PDB entry 3OW2 | X-ray diffraction, 2.70 A resolution | chains 0 and S of the 30 polymer chains in the assembly

# Chain 0
Molecule: 23S ribosomal RNA
From: Haloarcula marismortui
Sequence (2902 nucleotides; each row starts with the number of its first residue; note: 3 numbers in that range are skipped by the numbering (no residue carries them; nothing is unmodelled there)):
    10 UAUGCCAGCU GGUGGAUUGC UCGGCUCAGG CGCUGAUGAA GGACGUGCCA AGCUGCGAUA
    70 AGCCAUGGGG AGCCGCACGG AGGCGAAGAA CCAUGGAUUU CCGAAUGAGA AUCUCU
   128 AACAAUUGCU UCGCGCAAUG AGGAACCCCG AGAACUGAAA CAUCUCAGUA UCGGGAGGAA
   188 CAGAAAACGC AAUGUGAUGU CGUUAGUAAC CGCGAGUGAA CGCGAUACAG CCCAAACCGA
   248 AGCCCUCACG GGCAAUGUGG UGUCAGGGCU ACCUCUCAUC AGCCGACCGU CUCGACGAAG
   308 UCUCUUGGAA CAGAGCGUGA UACAGGGUGA CAACCCCGUA CUCGAGACCA GUACGACGUG
   368 CGGUAGUGCC AGAGUAGCGG GGGUUGGAUA UCCCUCGCGA AUAACGCAGG CAUCGACUGC
   428 GAAGGCUAAA CACAACCUGA GACCGAUAGU GAACAAGUAG UGUGAACGAA CGCUGCAAAG
   488 UACCCUCAGA AGGGAGGCGA AAUAGAGCAU GAAAUCAGUU GGCGAUCGAG CGACAGGGCA
   548 UACAAGGUCC CUCGACGAAU GACCGACGCG CGAGCGUCCA GUAAGACUCA CGGGAAGCCG
   608 AUGUUCUGUC GUACGUUUUG AAAAACGAGC CAGGGAGUGU GUCUGCAUGG CAAGUCUAAC
   668 CGGAGUAUCC GGGGAGGCAC AGGGAAACCG ACAUGGCCGC AGGGCUU
   716 GCCCGAGGGC CGCCGUCUUC AAGGGCGGGG AGCCAUGUGG ACACGACCCG AAUCCGGACG
   776 AUCUACGCAU GGACAAGAUG AAGCGUGCCG AAAGGCACGU GGAAGUCUGU UAGAGUUGGU
   836 GUCCUACAAU ACCCUCUCGU GAUCUAUGUG UAGGGGUGAA AGGCCCAUCG AGUCCGGCAA
   896 CAGCUGGUUC CAAUCGAAAC AUGUCGAAGC AUGACCUCCG CCGAGGUAGU CUGUGAGGUA
   956 GAGCGACCGA UUGGUGUGUC CGCCUCCGAG AGGAGUCGGC ACACCUGUCA AACUCCAAAC
  1016 UUACAGACGC CGUUUGACGC GGGGAUUCCG GUGCGCGGGG UAAGCCUGUG UACCAGGAGG
  1076 GGAACAACCC AGAGAUAGGU UAAGGUCCCC AAGUGUGGAU UAAGUGUAAU CCUCUGAAGG
  1136 UGGUCUCGAG CCCUAGACAG CCGGGAGGUG AGCUUAGAAG CAGCUACCCU CUAAGAAAAG
  1196 CGUAACAGCU UACCGGCCGA GGUUUGAGGC GCCCAAAAUG AUCGGGACUC AAAUCCACCA
  1256 CCGAGACCUG UCCGUACCAC UCAUACUGGU AAUCGAGUAG AUUGGCGCUC UAAUUGGAUG
  1316 GAAGUAGGGG UGAAAACUCC UAUGGACCGA UUAGUGACGA AAAUCCUGGC CAUAGUAGCA
  1376 GCGAUAGUCG GGUGAGAACC CCGACGGCCU AAUGGAUAAG GGUUCCUCAG CACUGCUGAU
  1436 CAGCUGAGGG UUAGCCGGUC CUAAGUCAUA CCGCAACUCG ACUAUGACGA AAUGGGAAAC
  1496 GGGUUAAUAU UCCCGUGCCA CUAUGCAGUG AAAGUUGACG CCCUGGGGUC GAUCACGCUG
  1556 GGCAUUCGCC CAGUCGAACC GUCCAACUCC GUGGAAGCCG UAAUGGCAGG AAGCGGACGA
  1616 ACGGCGGCAU AGGGAAACGU GAUUCAACCU GGGGCCCAUG AAAAGACGAG CAUAGUGUCC
  1676 GUACCGAGAA CCGACACAGG UGUCCAUGGC GGCGAAAGCC AAGGCCUGUC GGGAGCAACC
  1736 AACGUUAGGG AAUUCGGCAA GUUAGUCCCG UACCUUCGGA AGAAGGGAUG CCUGCUCCGG
  1796 AACGGAGCAG GUCGCAGUGA CUCGGAAGCU CGGACUGUCU AGUAACAACA UAGGUGACCG
  1856 CAAAUCCGCA AGGACUCGUA CGGUCACUGA AUCCUGCCCA GUGCAGGUAU CUGAACACCU
  1916 CGUACAAGAG GACGAAGGAC CUGUCAACGG CGGGGGUAAC UAUGACCCUC UUAAGGUAGC
  1976 GUAGUACCUU GCCGCAUCAG UAGCGGCUUG CAUGAAUGGA UUAACCAGAG CUUCACUGUC
  2036 CCAACGUUGG GCCCGGUGAA CUGUACAUUC CAGUGCGGAG UCUGGAGACA CCCAGGGGGA
  2096 AGCAAAGACC CUAUGGAGCU UUACUGCAGG CUGUCGCUGA GACGUGGUCG CCGAUGUGCA
  2156 GCAUAGGUAG GAGACACUAC ACAGGUACCC GCGCUAGCGG GCCACCGAGU CAACAGUGAA
  2216 AUACUACCCG UCGGUGACUG CGACUCUCAC UCCGGGAGGA GGACACCGAU AGCCGGGCAG
  2276 UUUGACUGGG GCGGUACGCG CUCGAAAAGA UAUCGAGCGC GCCCUAUGGC UAUCUCAGCC
  2336 GGGACAGAGA CCCGGCGAAG AGUGCAAGAG CAAAAGAUAG CUUGACAGUG UUCUUCCCAA
  2396 CGAGGAACGC UGACGCGAAA GCGUGGUCUA GCGAACCAAU UAGCCUGCUU GAUGCGGGCA
  2456 AUUGAUGACA GAAAAGCUAC CCUAGGGAUA ACAGAGUCGU CACUCGCAAG AGCACAUAUC
  2516 GACCGAGUGG CUUGCUACCU CGAUGUCGGU UCCCUCCAUC CUGCCCGUGC AGAAGCGGGC
  2576 AAGGGUGAGG UUGUUCGCCU AUUAAAGGAG GUCGUGAGCU GGGUUUAGAC CGUCGUGAGA
  2636 CAGGUCGGCU GCUAUCUACU GGGUGUGUAA UGGUGUCUGA CAAGAACGAC CGUAUAGUAC
  2696 GAGAGGAACU ACGGUUGGUG GCCACUGGUG UACCGGUUGU UCGAGAGAGC ACGUGCCGGG
  2756 UAGCCACGCC ACACGGGGUA AGAGCUGAAC GCAUCUAAGC UCGAAACCCA CUUGGAAAAG
  2816 AGACACCGCC GAGGUCCCGC GUACAAGACG CGGUCGAUAG ACUCGGGGUG UGCGCGUCGA
  2876 GGUAACGAGA CGUUAAGCCC ACGAGCACUA ACAGACCAA
Not modelled in the structure: 971-998, 1560, 1952-1963, 2137-2236, 2339-2343, 2665-2666
Construct notes: conflict C560 (U3155 in 3377779), A2099 (G4693 in 3377779)

# Chain S
Molecule: 50S ribosomal protein L24P
From: Haloarcula marismortui
UniProtKB: P10972 (RL24_HALMA); numbering as in UniProt (aligned over 1-119)
Sequence (119 residues; numbered 1 to 119; the number before each row is that of its first residue):
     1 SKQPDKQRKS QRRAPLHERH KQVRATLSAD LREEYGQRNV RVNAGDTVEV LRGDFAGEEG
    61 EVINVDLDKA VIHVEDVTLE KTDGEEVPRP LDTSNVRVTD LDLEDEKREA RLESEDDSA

# Chain 0 / chain S interface
Contacting residue pairs (116; chain 0 residue first):
  U30(0) with Asp5(S), hydrogen bond to the sugar; Arg8(S), salt bridge to the phosphate
  C31(0) with Asp5(S), phosphate contact; Arg8(S), salt bridge to the phosphate; Lys9(S), sugar contact; Arg12(S), salt bridge to the phosphate; Arg13(S), hydrogen bond to the phosphate
  G32(0) with Asp5(S), base contact; Lys9(S), phosphate contact; Arg13(S), salt bridge to the phosphate
  G79(0) with His20(S), sugar contact; Lys107(S), hydrogen bond to the base; Arg111(S), salt bridge to the phosphate; Asp117(S), phosphate contact
  A80(0) with Arg41(S), sugar contact; Asn43(S), hydrogen bond to the phosphate; Arg111(S), salt bridge to the phosphate
  G81(0) with Arg41(S), salt bridge to the phosphate; Asn43(S), phosphate contact; Ala44(S), hydrogen bond to the phosphate; Val65(S), sugar contact; Leu67(S), phosphate contact
  C82(0) with Leu16(S), phosphate contact; Val65(S), phosphate contact; Asp66(S), phosphate contact; Leu67(S), hydrogen bond to the phosphate
  C83(0) with Leu16(S), phosphate contact
  C85(0) with Asp68(S), phosphate contact
  C87(0) with Lys69(S), hydrogen bond to the sugar
  A95(0) with Asp105(S), base contact
  G97(0) with Asp105(S), hydrogen bond to the base; Glu106(S), base contact; Lys107(S), base contact
  A99(0) with Leu16(S), sugar contact; His17(S), base contact; His20(S), hydrogen bond to the base
  C100(0) with Pro15(S), sugar contact; Leu16(S), hydrogen bond to the sugar; His17(S), hydrogen bond to the sugar
  C101(0) with Pro15(S), sugar contact; His17(S), hydrogen bond to the sugar
  A302(0) with Asp117(S), phosphate contact
  C303(0) with Asp116(S), sugar contact; Asp117(S), phosphate contact; Ser118(S), phosphate contact
  G304(0) with Ser118(S), hydrogen bond to the phosphate
  A306(0) with Arg38(S), salt bridge to the phosphate
  G307(0) with Arg32(S), salt bridge to the phosphate; Arg38(S), salt bridge to the phosphate
  U308(0) with Arg32(S), salt bridge to the phosphate; Arg38(S), salt bridge to the phosphate; Leu51(S), base contact; Arg52(S), hydrogen bond to the base; Ser94(S), base contact; Asn95(S), base contact; Arg97(S), sugar contact
  C309(0) with Arg97(S), salt bridge to the phosphate
  G315(0) with Asp54(S), hydrogen bond to the sugar
  A316(0) with Arg52(S), phosphate contact; Gly53(S), phosphate contact; Asp54(S), sugar contact
  A317(0) with Arg52(S), phosphate contact; Gly53(S), phosphate contact
  C318(0) with Arg52(S), salt bridge to the phosphate
  A331(0) with Ser1(S), base contact
  G332(0) with Lys2(S), hydrogen bond to the sugar; Pro4(S), sugar contact; Gln7(S), hydrogen bond to the base
  G333(0) with Pro4(S), sugar contact; Gln7(S), sugar contact; Arg8(S), phosphate contact; Gln11(S), hydrogen bond to the sugar
  G334(0) with Arg8(S), salt bridge to the phosphate; Gln11(S), sugar contact; Ser94(S), hydrogen bond to the base
  U335(0) with Asp92(S), sugar contact; Ser94(S), hydrogen bond to the sugar; Asn95(S), hydrogen bond to the sugar
  G336(0) with Gly53(S), base contact; Asp54(S), hydrogen bond to the base; Arg89(S), base contact; Asn95(S), hydrogen bond to the phosphate
  C342(0) with Thr26(S), phosphate contact; Arg38(S), salt bridge to the phosphate; Ser94(S), hydrogen bond to the sugar
  C343(0) with Lys21(S), hydrogen bond to the sugar; Arg24(S), sugar contact; Thr26(S), hydrogen bond to the phosphate; Arg38(S), phosphate contact; Asn39(S), phosphate contact; Ser94(S), sugar contact
  C344(0) with Lys21(S), sugar contact; Arg24(S), salt bridge to the phosphate; Asn39(S), hydrogen bond to the phosphate
  G345(0) with Lys21(S), salt bridge to the phosphate
  G446(0) with Ser1(S), phosphate contact; Lys6(S), salt bridge to the phosphate
  A447(0) with Ser1(S), hydrogen bond to the phosphate; Lys2(S), hydrogen bond to the phosphate; Gln3(S), phosphate contact
  G448(0) with Lys2(S), salt bridge to the phosphate; Gln3(S), hydrogen bond to the phosphate
  C483(0) with Arg89(S), hydrogen bond to the base
  A484(0) with Leu79(S), sugar contact; Arg89(S), hydrogen bond to the sugar; Pro90(S), phosphate contact
  A485(0) with Pro90(S), phosphate contact
  A486(0) with Leu79(S), sugar contact; Glu80(S), hydrogen bond to the sugar; Lys81(S), salt bridge to the phosphate; Val87(S), phosphate contact
  G487(0) with Lys81(S), phosphate contact; Thr82(S), hydrogen bond to the phosphate
  U488(0) with Thr82(S), sugar contact
  A489(0) with Thr82(S), base contact; Asp83(S), sugar contact
Other interface residues (no listed pair), chain 0 (50 interface residues in all): G77, G78, G301, G504
Other interface residues (no listed pair), chain S (57 interface residues in all): Glu18, Ala25, Val42, Arg108

# In short
50 residues of chain 0 face 57 of chain S across their interface; the contacts include 34 hydrogen bonds and
21 salt bridges. Polar pairs include G79(0)-Lys107(S), G97(0)-Asp105(S) and A99(0)-His20(S).
Chain 0 is 23S ribosomal RNA and chain S is 50S ribosomal protein L24P, both from Haloarcula marismortui; the
structure, Crystal Structure of Enhanced Macrolide Bound to 50S Ribosomal Subunit, was determined by X-ray
diffraction.
